Entry 5U7O (X-ray diffraction, 3.03 A resolution); this record covers chains B and G of the 6 polymer chains in the assembly.

== Chain B ==
Name: Envelope glycoprotein gp160
From: Human immunodeficiency virus 1
UniProt: Q2N0S5 (Q2N0S5_9HIV1); residues 512-664 here correspond to UniProt positions 509-661 (UniProt number = residue number - 3)
Sequence (153 residues; numbered 512 to 664; the number before each row is that of its first residue):
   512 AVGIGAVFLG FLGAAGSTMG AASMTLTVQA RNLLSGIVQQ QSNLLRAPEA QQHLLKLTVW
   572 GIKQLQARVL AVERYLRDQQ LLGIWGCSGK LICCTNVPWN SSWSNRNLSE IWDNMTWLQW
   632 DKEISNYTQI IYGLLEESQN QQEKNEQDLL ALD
Disordered / not traced: 512-517, 548-567, 664
Construct notes: engineered mutation Pro559 (Ile556 in Q2N0S5), Cys605 (Thr602 in Q2N0S5)
Disulfides: Cys598-Cys604
Covalent attachments: N-acetylglucosamine (NAG) linked to Asn611, Asn618, Asn637

== Chain G ==
Name: Envelope glycoprotein gp160
From: Human immunodeficiency virus 1
UniProt: Q2N0S5 (Q2N0S5_9HIV1); the construct lacks a stretch of the UniProt sequence and is renumbered around it, so the offset changes along the chain: 31-137 = UniProt 30-136; 146-185 = UniProt 137-176; 190-309 = UniProt 189-308; 312-321 = UniProt 309-318; 2 more segments
Sequence (481 residues; each row starts with the number of its first residue; note: 15 numbers in that range are skipped by the numbering (no residue carries them; nothing is unmodelled there); a row labelled like 185A-185L holds insertion residues (185A, then the next letters in order)):
    31 AENLWVTVYY GVPVWKDAET TLFCASDAKA YETEKHNVWA THACVPTDPN PQEIHLENVT
    91 EEFNMWKNNM VEQMHTDIIS LWDQSLKPCV KLTPLCVTLQ CTNVTNN
   146 ITDDMRGELK NCSFNMTTEL RDKKQKVYSL FYRLDVVQIN
185A-185L ENQGNRSNNSNK
   190 EYRLINCNTS AITQACPKVS FEPIPIHYCA PAGFAILKCK DKKFNGTGPC PSVSTVQCTH
   250 GIKPVVSTQL LLNGSLAEEE VMIRSENITN NAKNILVQFN TPVQINCTRP NNNTRKSIRI
   312 GPGQAFYATG
  321A D
   322 IIGDIRQAHC NVSKATWNET LGKVVKQLRK HFGNNTIIRF ANSSGGDLEV TTHSFNCGGE
   382 FFYCNTSGLF NSTWISN
   400 TSVQGSNSTG SNDSITLPCR IKQIINMWQR IGQAMYAPPI QGVIRCVSNI TGLILTRDGG
   460 STNSTTETFR PGGGDMRDNW RSELYKYKVV KIEPLGVAPT RCKRRVVGRR RRRR
Disordered / not traced: 61, 146-150, 185A-185L, 400-410, 506-513
Construct notes: engineered mutation Asn332 (Thr330 in Q2N0S5), Cys501 (Ala498 in Q2N0S5), Arg509 (Glu506 in Q2N0S5), Arg510 (Lys507 in Q2N0S5), Arg512 (Ala509 in Q2N0S5), Arg513 (Val510 in Q2N0S5)
Disulfides: Cys54-Cys74, Cys119-Cys205, Cys126-Cys196, Cys131-Cys157, Cys218-Cys247, Cys228-Cys239, Cys296-Cys331, Cys378-Cys445, Cys385-Cys418
Covalent attachments: glycan linked to Asn88, Asn332; N-acetylglucosamine (NAG) linked to Asn133, Asn137, Asn156, Asn160, Asn197, Asn234, Asn262, Asn276, Asn295, Asn301, Asn339, Asn355, Asn363, Asn386, Asn392, Asn448
Small-molecule neighbours: 83J (1-[4-(benzenecarbonyl)piperazin-1-yl]-2-[4-methoxy-7-(3-methyl-1H-1,2,4-triazol-1-yl)-1H-pyrrolo[2,3-c]pyridin-3-yl]ethane-1,2-dione): Ile108, Ile109, Trp112, Asp113, Leu116, Thr202, Val255, Glu370, Ser375, Phe376, Tyr384, Ile424, Asn425, Met426, Trp427, Gln432, Ala433, Met434, Met475
From the paper describing this entry:
  - binding site for 83J: Trp112, Asp113, Leu116, Thr202, Val255, Ser375, Ile424, Met426, Trp427, Gln432, Met434, Met475
  - conformationally variable residues (loop rearrangement, side-chain flip): Trp112, Ile423 to Tyr435, Met475
  - contacts within the chain: Trp112-Met434, Leu116-Met434, Ala204-Met434, Phe210-Met434, Phe382-Met434, Ile424-Met434

== How chain B and chain G interact ==
Residue-residue contacts (100):
  Leu520(B) with Ile84(G)
  Gly521(B) with Ile84(G)
  Phe522(B) with Ile84(G); Thr244(G)
  Leu523(B) with Pro43(G), hydrophobic; Leu86(G); Ile491(G), hydrophobic
  Gly524(B) with Ile84(G)
  Ala525(B) with Pro43(G)
  Ala526(B) with Pro43(G), hydrophobic; Trp45(G), hydrophobic; Val89(G), hydrophobic
  Gly527(B) with Glu87(G); Asn88(G); Val89(G)
  Ser534(B) with Tyr39(G)
  Leu537(B) with Tyr39(G), hydrophobic; Tyr40(G); Gly41(G)
  Gln540(B) with Gly41(G), hydrogen bond (side chain-backbone); Pro43(G)
  Leu544(B) with Tyr40(G); Ala221(G); Gly222(G), hydrogen bond (backbone-backbone); Pro493(G), hydrophobic
  Leu545(B) with Ala221(G)
  Val570(B) with Ser110(G); Leu111(G), hydrophobic
  Trp571(B) with Cys54(G); Ala73(G); Asp107(G); Ile215(G), hydrophobic; Tyr217(G), hydrophobic
  Lys574(B) with Thr51(G); Leu52(G); Gln103(G); Asp107(G), salt bridge
  Gln575(B) with Phe53(G)
  Ala578(B) with Thr51(G); Pro220(G)
  Leu581(B) with Phe223(G), hydrophobic
  Ala582(B) with Ala221(G), hydrophobic
  Arg585(B) with Gly222(G); Lys490(G); Ile491(G), hydrogen bond (side chain-backbone); Glu492(G)
  Tyr586(B) with Tyr40(G)
  Asp589(B) with Pro493(G); Leu494(G)
  Gln590(B) with Tyr40(G), hydrogen bond
  Leu592(B) with Leu494(G), hydrophobic
  Leu593(B) with Tyr40(G), hydrophobic
  Trp596(B) with Val38(G), hydrophobic; Arg503(G)
  Leu602(B) with Val38(G); Tyr39(G); Tyr40(G), hydrogen bond (backbone-backbone)
  Ile603(B) with Val38(G); Tyr39(G), hydrophobic
  Cys604(B) with Thr37(G); Val38(G), hydrogen bond (backbone-backbone)
  Cys605(B) with Thr37(G); Cys501(G), disulfide; Arg503(G), hydrogen bond (backbone-side chain)
  Thr606(B) with Trp35(G); Val36(G), hydrogen bond (side chain-backbone); Cys501(G); Lys502(G); Arg503(G)
  Asn607(B) with Lys502(G); Arg503(G), hydrogen bond (side chain-backbone); Arg504(G)
  Val608(B) with Trp35(G); Val36(G), hydrogen bond (backbone-backbone)
  Pro609(B) with Trp35(G)
  Trp610(B) with Leu34(G), hydrogen bond (backbone-backbone); Val36(G), hydrophobic; Pro498(G), hydrophobic
  Leu619(B) with Arg500(G)
  Ile622(B) with Pro498(G), hydrophobic
  Trp623(B) with Tyr39(G); Ala497(G), hydrophobic; Pro498(G), hydrogen bond (side chain-backbone)
  Trp628(B) with Tyr39(G), hydrophobic; Val42(G), hydrophobic; Val44(G); Gly495(G); Ala497(G), hydrophobic
  Leu629(B) with Pro43(G); Val44(G), hydrophobic; Trp45(G), hydrophobic
  Trp631(B) with Val496(G), hydrogen bond (side chain-backbone); Pro498(G)
  Asp632(B) with Val44(G); Lys46(G)
  Ile642(B) with Val36(G), hydrophobic; Val496(G), hydrophobic
  Leu646(B) with Val38(G), hydrophobic
  Gln650(B) with Arg503(G), hydrogen bond
  Gln653(B) with Arg503(G)
Also at the interface, not in a pair above, chain B (56 interface residues in all): Met530, Ala533, Thr536, Gly597, Cys598, Lys601, Trp614, Lys633, Tyr643
Also at the interface, not in a pair above, chain G (52 interface residues in all): Trp69, Cys74, Ala224, Thr499
Inter-chain disulfides: Cys605(B)-Cys501(G)

== In short ==
Chain B and chain G form an interface of 56 and 52 residues respectively, with 1 disulfide bond, 14 hydrogen
bonds and 1 salt bridge. Polar contacts include Lys574(B)-Asp107(G), Gln540(B)-Gly41(G) and
Arg585(B)-Ile491(G). From the paper: a binding site for 83J at Trp112(G), Asp113(G) and Leu116(G) among
others; conformational variability at Trp112(G), Ile423(G) and Met475(G).
Chain B is Envelope glycoprotein gp160 and chain G is Envelope glycoprotein gp160, both from Human
immunodeficiency virus 1; the structure, Crystal Structure of HIV-1 BG505 SOSIP.664 Prefusion Env Trimer Bound
to Small Molecule HIV-1 Entry Inhibitor ..., was determined by X-ray diffraction, deposited together with
5U7M.
